PDB entry 1A3C | X-ray diffraction, 1.60 A resolution | chain A

# Chain A
Molecule: Pyrimidine operon regulatory protein pyrr
From: Bacillus subtilis
UniProt: P39765 (PYRR_BACSU); residue numbers follow UniProt; this construct covers 1-181
Chain sequence (181 residues; each row starts with the number of its first residue):
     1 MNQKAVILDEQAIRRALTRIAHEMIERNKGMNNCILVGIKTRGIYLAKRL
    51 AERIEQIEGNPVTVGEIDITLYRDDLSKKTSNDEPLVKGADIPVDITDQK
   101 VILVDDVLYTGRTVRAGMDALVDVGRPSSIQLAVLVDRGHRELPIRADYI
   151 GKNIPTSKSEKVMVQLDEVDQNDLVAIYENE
Disordered / not traced: 1-2, 30-33, 74-81, 181
Swiss-Prot annotation at these positions:
  - motif: Val-101 to Thr-113 (PRPP-binding)
  - binding site (substrate): Thr-41, Arg-42, Asp-105 to Thr-113, Arg-138, Val-162
  - mutagenesis: Arg-15 (R15Q: No effect on ability to regulate the pyr operon; no effect on uprtase activity), Thr-18 (T18A: No effect on ability to regulate the pyr operon only in presence of excess pyrimidines; reduced affinity for RNA; no effect on UPRTase activity), Arg-19 (R19Q: Loss of ability to regulate the pyr operon; no effect on UPRTase activity), His-22 (H22A: Loss of ability to regulate the pyr operon and to bind to RNA; no effect on UPRTase activity), Arg-27 (R27Q: No effect on ability to regulate the pyr operon only in presence of excess pyrimidines; reduced affinity for RNA; no effect on UPRTase activity), Thr-41 (T41I: Reduced ability to regulate the pyr operon; reduced affinity for RNA; loss of UPRTase activity), His-140 (H140A: Reduced ability to regulate the pyr operon; decreased UPRTase activity), Arg-141 (R141Q: Loss of ability to regulate the pyr operon; highly reduced affinity for RNA; no effect on UPRTase activity), Arg-146 (R146Q: Reduced ability to regulate the pyr operon, and loss of ability to bind to RNA; no effect on UPRTase activity), Lys-152 (K152Q: No effect on ability to regulate the pyr operon only in presence of excess pyrimidines; reduced affinity for RNA; no effect on UPRTase activity)

# In short
From UniProt: 13 substrate-binding residues and 10 mutagenesis sites.
Chain A is Pyrimidine operon regulatory protein pyrr (Bacillus subtilis); the structure, Pyrr, the bacillus
subtilis pyrimidine biosynthetic operon repressor, dimeric form, was determined by X-ray diffraction together
with 1A4X from the same study.
